PDB entry 9I3I | electron microscopy, 4.40 A resolution (low resolution: residue-level contacts below are approximate; hydrogen-bond / salt-bridge calls are withheld) | chains 3 and Y of the 14 polymer chains in the assembly

Chain 3:
Protein: DNA replication licensing factor MCM3
Source organism: Saccharomyces cerevisiae S288C
Notes: EC 3.6.4.12
UniProt: P24279 (MCM3_YEAST); residues 1-971 here = UniProt positions 1-971
Sequence (1006 residues; row label = number of the first residue in the row; numbers below 1 keep their minus sign (Met-34 is residue -34)):
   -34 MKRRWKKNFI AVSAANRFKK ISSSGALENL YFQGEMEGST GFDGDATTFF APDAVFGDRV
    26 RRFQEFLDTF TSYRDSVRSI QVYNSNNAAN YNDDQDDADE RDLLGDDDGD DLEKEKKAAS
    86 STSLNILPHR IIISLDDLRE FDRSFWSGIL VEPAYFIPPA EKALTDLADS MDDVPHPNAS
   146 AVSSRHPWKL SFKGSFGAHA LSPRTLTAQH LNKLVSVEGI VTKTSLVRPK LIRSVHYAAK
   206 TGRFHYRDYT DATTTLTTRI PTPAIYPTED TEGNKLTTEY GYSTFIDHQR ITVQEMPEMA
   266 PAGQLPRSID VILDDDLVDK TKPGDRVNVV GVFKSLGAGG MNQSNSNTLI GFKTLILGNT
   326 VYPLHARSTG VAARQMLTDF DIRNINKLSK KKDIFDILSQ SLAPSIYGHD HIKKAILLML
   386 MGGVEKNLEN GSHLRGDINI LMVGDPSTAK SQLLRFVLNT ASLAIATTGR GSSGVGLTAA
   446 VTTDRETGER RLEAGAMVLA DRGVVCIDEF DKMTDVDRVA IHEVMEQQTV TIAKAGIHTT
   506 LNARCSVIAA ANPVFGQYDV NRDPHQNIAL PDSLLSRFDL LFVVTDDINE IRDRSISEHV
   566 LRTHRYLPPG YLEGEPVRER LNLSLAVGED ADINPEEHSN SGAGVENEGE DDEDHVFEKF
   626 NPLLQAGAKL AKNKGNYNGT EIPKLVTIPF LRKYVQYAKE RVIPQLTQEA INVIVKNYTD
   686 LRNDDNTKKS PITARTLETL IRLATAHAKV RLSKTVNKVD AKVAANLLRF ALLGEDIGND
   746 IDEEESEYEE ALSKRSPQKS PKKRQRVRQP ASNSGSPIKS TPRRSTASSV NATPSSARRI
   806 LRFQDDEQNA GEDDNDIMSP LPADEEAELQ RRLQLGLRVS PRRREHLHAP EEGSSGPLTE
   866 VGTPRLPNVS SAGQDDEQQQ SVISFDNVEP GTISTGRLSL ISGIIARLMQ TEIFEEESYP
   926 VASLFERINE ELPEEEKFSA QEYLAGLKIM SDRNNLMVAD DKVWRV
Not modelled in the structure: -34 to 18, 62-90, 142-150, 311-313, 571-650, 739-971
Construct notes: initiating methionine (-34); expression tag (-33 to 0)
Small-molecule neighbours:
  - ADP (adenosine-5'-diphosphate), molecule 1: Ile371, Tyr372, His374, Pro411, Ser412, Thr413, Ala414, Lys415, Ser416, Gln417, Ile561, Val565
  - ADP, molecule 2: Leu399, Glu491, Gln492, Arg542, Arg700

Chain Y:
Molecule: 88-nt DNA strand
Sequence (88 nucleotides; each row starts with the number of its first residue):
     1 TATATACAGT CAGTCAGTCA GTCAGTCAGT CAGTCAGTCA GTCAGTCAAG GGAAAATAAA
    61 CAATACATAA CAAAACATAT AAAAACCA

Chain 3 / chain Y interface:
Residue-residue contacts (5):
  Ser437(3) - DA16(Y)
  Ser438(3) - DA16(Y)
  Val481(3) - DC15(Y)
  Val481(3) - DA16(Y)
  Lys499(3) - DG17(Y)
Interface residues without a listed pair, chain 3 (5 interface residues in all): Arg450
Interface residues without a listed pair, chain Y (5 interface residues in all): DT18, DG25

Overview:
The chain 3/chain Y interface involves 5 residues from each chain. Bound to chain 3: ADP.
Chain 3 is DNA replication licensing factor MCM3 (Saccharomyces cerevisiae S288C) and chain Y is an 88-nt DNA
strand; the structure, Cryo-EM structure of the MCM-ORC (MO) complex featuring an ORC2 regulatory domain
involved in cell cycle ..., was determined by electron microscopy, deposited together with 8RIF and 8RIG.
